PDB entry 2XNX | X-ray diffraction, 3.30 A resolution | chains D and E of the 14 polymer chains in the assembly

Chain D:
Molecule: Fibrinogen alpha chain
Source organism: Homo sapiens
Notes: fragment: fragment d, residues 130-216
UniProtKB: P02671 (FIBA_HUMAN); residues 111-197 here correspond to UniProt positions 130-216 (UniProt number = residue number + 19)
Chain sequence (87 residues; numbered 111 to 197; the number before each row is that of its first residue):
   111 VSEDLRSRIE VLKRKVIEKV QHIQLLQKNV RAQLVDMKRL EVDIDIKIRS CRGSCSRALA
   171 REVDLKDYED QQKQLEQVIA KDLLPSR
Disordered / not traced: 111-115, 192-197

Chain E:
Molecule: Fibrinogen beta chain
Source organism: Homo sapiens
Notes: fragment: fragment d, residues 164-491
UniProtKB: P02675 (FIBB_HUMAN); residues 134-461 here correspond to UniProt positions 164-491 (UniProt number = residue number + 30)
Chain sequence (328 residues; each row starts with the number of its first residue):
   134 DNENVVNEYS SELEKHQLYI DETVNSNIPT NLRVLRSILE NLRSKIQKLE SDVSAQMEYC
   194 RTPCTVSCNI PVVSGKECEE IIRKGGETSE MYLIQPDSSV KPYRVYCDMN TENGGWTVIQ
   254 NRQDGSVDFG RKWDPYKQGF GNVATNTDGK NYCGLPGEYW LGNDKISQLT RMGPTELLIE
   314 MEDWKGDKVK AHYGGFTVQN EANKYQISVN KYRGTAGNAL MDGASQLMGE NRTMTIHNGM
   374 FFSTYDRDND GWLTSDPRKQ CSKEDGGGWW YNRCHAANPN GRYYWGGQYT WDMAKHGTDD
   434 GVVWMNWKGS WYSMRKMSMK IRPFFPQQ
Disordered / not traced: 134-149, 460-461
Disulfide bonds: Cys201-Cys286, Cys211-Cys240, Cys394-Cys407
Swiss-Prot annotation at these positions:
  - glycosylation: Asn364 (N-linked (GlcNAc...) asparagine)

Interface between chain D and chain E:
Inter-chain disulfides: Cys165(D)-Cys193(E)
Contacting residue pairs (69):
  Ile119(D) - Tyr152(E)
  Lys123(D) - Asp154(E)  salt bridge
  Ile133(D) - Ile161(E)  hydrophobic
  Ile133(D) - Asn164(E)
  Ile133(D) - Leu165(E)  hydrophobic
  Leu136(D) - Leu168(E)  hydrophobic
  Gln137(D) - Asn164(E)
  Gln137(D) - Leu168(E)
  Val140(D) - Leu172(E)  hydrophobic
  Gln143(D) - Leu175(E)
  Leu144(D) - Ile171(E)  hydrophobic
  Leu144(D) - Leu175(E)  hydrophobic
  Met147(D) - Leu175(E)  hydrophobic
  Met147(D) - Lys178(E)
  Met147(D) - Ile179(E)  hydrophobic
  Lys148(D) - Asp425(E)  salt bridge
  Arg149(D) - Trp424(E)  hydrogen bond (side chain-backbone)
  Arg149(D) - Asp425(E)  hydrogen bond (side chain-backbone)
  Arg149(D) - Met426(E)
  Arg149(D) - Ala427(E)  hydrogen bond (side chain-backbone)
  Leu150(D) - Leu182(E)  hydrophobic
  Glu151(D) - Leu182(E)
  Val152(D) - Tyr417(E)  hydrophobic
  Val152(D) - Met426(E)
  Asp153(D) - Asp398(E)
  Asp153(D) - Arg415(E)  salt bridge
  Ile154(D) - Leu182(E)  hydrophobic
  Ile154(D) - Val186(E)  hydrophobic
  Ile156(D) - Arg415(E)
  Ile156(D) - Tyr416(E)
  Lys157(D) - Asp398(E)
  Arg159(D) - Asp257(E)
  Arg159(D) - Gly258(E)
  Arg159(D) - Ser259(E)
  Arg159(D) - Trp418(E)
  Ser160(D) - Gly258(E)
  Ser160(D) - Ser259(E)
  Ser160(D) - Asp261(E)
  Cys161(D) - Gln189(E)
  Gly163(D) - Cys197(E)
  Gly163(D) - Ser259(E)  hydrogen bond (backbone-backbone)
  Gly163(D) - Asn275(E)
  Ser164(D) - Pro196(E)
  Ser164(D) - Cys197(E)  hydrogen bond (backbone-backbone)
  Cys165(D) - Cys193(E)  disulfide
  Cys165(D) - Thr195(E)
  Cys165(D) - Cys197(E)
  Ser166(D) - Tyr192(E)
  Ser166(D) - Thr195(E)  hydrogen bond
  Ser166(D) - Pro196(E)
  Ser166(D) - Cys197(E)
  Arg167(D) - Gln189(E)  hydrogen bond (backbone-side chain)
  Arg167(D) - Tyr192(E)  hydrogen bond
  Ala168(D) - Gln189(E)
  Leu169(D) - Asp185(E)
  Leu169(D) - Gln189(E)  hydrogen bond (backbone-side chain)
  Arg171(D) - Leu182(E)
  Arg171(D) - Asp185(E)  salt bridge
  Leu175(D) - Met426(E)  hydrophobic
  Asp177(D) - Asn174(E)
  Asp177(D) - Lys178(E)  salt bridge
  Tyr178(D) - Lys178(E)
  Gln181(D) - Ser170(E)
  Gln181(D) - Ile171(E)
  Gln181(D) - Asn174(E)  hydrogen bond
  Gln182(D) - Asp425(E)
  Gln184(D) - Ile171(E)
  Leu185(D) - Leu168(E)  hydrophobic
  Leu185(D) - Ile171(E)  hydrophobic
Also at the interface, not in a pair above, chain D (42 interface residues in all): Val126, Val130, Val145, Ile158, Arg162, Val188
Also at the interface, not in a pair above, chain E (45 interface residues in all): Gln150, Val157, Asn158, Val167, Ala188, Val260, Thr423, Lys428, Gly430

Summary:
42 residues of chain D and 45 residues of chain E are in contact; the contacts include 1 disulfide bond, 10
hydrogen bonds and 5 salt bridges. Polar pairs include Lys123(D)-Asp154(E), Lys148(D)-Asp425(E) and
Asp153(D)-Arg415(E).
Here chain D is Fibrinogen alpha chain and chain E is Fibrinogen beta chain, both from Homo sapiens. Entry
2XNX (BC1 fragment of streptococcal M1 protein in complex with human fibrinogen) was determined by X-ray
diffraction (same publication as 2XNY).
